PDB entry 8WW9 | electron microscopy, 3.55 A resolution | chains I and J of the 16 polymer chains in the assembly

== Chain I (and J) ==
Name: Putative primase C962R
From: African swine fever virus
Notes: chain J of this document is another copy of the same molecule, construct and numbering; everything in this record applies to it too
UniProt: A0A2X0TKI6 (A0A2X0TKI6_ASF); residue numbers follow UniProt; this construct covers 1-962
Amino-acid sequence (972 residues; each row starts with the number of its first residue):
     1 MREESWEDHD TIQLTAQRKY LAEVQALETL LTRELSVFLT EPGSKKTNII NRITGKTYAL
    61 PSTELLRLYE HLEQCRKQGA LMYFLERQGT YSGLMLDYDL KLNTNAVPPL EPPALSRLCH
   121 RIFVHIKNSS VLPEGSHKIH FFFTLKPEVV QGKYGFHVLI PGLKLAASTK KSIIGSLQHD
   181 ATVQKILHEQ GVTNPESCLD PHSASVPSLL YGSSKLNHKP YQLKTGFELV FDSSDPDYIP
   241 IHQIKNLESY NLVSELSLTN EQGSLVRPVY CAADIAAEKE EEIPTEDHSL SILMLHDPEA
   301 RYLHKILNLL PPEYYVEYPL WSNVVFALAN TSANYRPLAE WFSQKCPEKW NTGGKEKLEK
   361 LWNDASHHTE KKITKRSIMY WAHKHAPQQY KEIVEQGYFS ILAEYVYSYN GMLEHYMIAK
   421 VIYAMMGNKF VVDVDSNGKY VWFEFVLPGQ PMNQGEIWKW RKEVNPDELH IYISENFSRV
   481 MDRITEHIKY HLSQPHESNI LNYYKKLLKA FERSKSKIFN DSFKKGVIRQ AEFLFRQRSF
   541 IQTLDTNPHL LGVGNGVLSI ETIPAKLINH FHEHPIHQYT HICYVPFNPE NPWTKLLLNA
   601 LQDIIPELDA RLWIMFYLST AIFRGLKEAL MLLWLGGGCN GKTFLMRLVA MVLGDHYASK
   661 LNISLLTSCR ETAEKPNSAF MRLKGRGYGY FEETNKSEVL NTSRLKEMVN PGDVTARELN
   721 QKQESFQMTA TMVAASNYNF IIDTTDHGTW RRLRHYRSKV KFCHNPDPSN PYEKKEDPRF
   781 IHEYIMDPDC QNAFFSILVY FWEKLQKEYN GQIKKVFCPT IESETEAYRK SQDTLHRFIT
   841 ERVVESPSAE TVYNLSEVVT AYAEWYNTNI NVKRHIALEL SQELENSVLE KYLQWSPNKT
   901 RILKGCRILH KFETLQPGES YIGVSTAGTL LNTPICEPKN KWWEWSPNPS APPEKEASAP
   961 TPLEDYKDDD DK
Disordered / not traced: 1-10, 133-138, 270-288, 842-855, 916-935, 951-972 (chain J: 1-10, 133-138, 270-288, 842-855, 916-934, 951-972)
Differences from the reference sequence: expression tag (963-972)
Ligand contacts: ADP (adenosine-5'-diphosphate): A600, D603, I604, G638, C639, N640, G641, K642, T643, E693, N737, F762, K775, E776, D777, P778, R779, F780, I781

== Chain I / chain J interface ==
Residue-residue contacts - 70 pairs, chain I then chain J:
  P451(I) - R538(J)
  N453(I) - S539(J)  hydrogen bond (side chain-backbone)
  N453(I) - Q542(J)
  R461(I) - R538(J)
  N465(I) - Y440(J)
  N465(I) - E532(J)
  D467(I) - F533(J)
  H470(I) - F533(J)
  I471(I) - Y416(J)
  I471(I) - F533(J)  hydrophobic
  S474(I) - Y416(J)
  E475(I) - Y416(J)  hydrogen bond
  E486(I) - T29(J)
  E486(I) - R33(J)  salt bridge
  K489(I) - Q25(J)
  K489(I) - T29(J)
  S516(I) - M412(J)
  S516(I) - E414(J)
  K517(I) - E414(J)  hydrogen bond (backbone-side chain)
  I518(I) - E414(J)
  F519(I) - Y409(J)
  F519(I) - E414(J)  hydrogen bond (backbone-side chain)
  F519(I) - H415(J)
  F519(I) - M417(J)  hydrophobic
  N520(I) - E414(J)  hydrogen bond (backbone-side chain)
  N520(I) - H415(J)
  D521(I) - G526(J)
  D521(I) - R529(J)  salt bridge
  D521(I) - Q530(J)  hydrogen bond
  K524(I) - Y416(J)
  K524(I) - Q530(J)  hydrogen bond
  C639(I) - H747(J)  hydrogen bond (side chain-backbone)
  C639(I) - G748(J)
  C639(I) - R751(J)  hydrogen bond
  R647(I) - N710(J)
  R647(I) - P711(J)
  R647(I) - G712(J)
  M651(I) - D713(J)
  D655(I) - K722(J)
  K660(I) - D713(J)  salt bridge
  K660(I) - T715(J)
  P676(I) - E674(J)
  S678(I) - R717(J)  hydrogen bond
  A679(I) - R717(J)
  R682(I) - R717(J)
  R682(I) - K722(J)
  N695(I) - R670(J)  hydrogen bond
  N695(I) - N701(J)  hydrogen bond (side chain-backbone)
  N695(I) - T702(J)  hydrogen bond
  N695(I) - S703(J)
  N695(I) - K706(J)
  K696(I) - R670(J)
  L719(I) - E674(J)
  Y738(I) - E883(J)
  I741(I) - L878(J)  hydrophobic
  E776(I) - R751(J)  salt bridge
  I781(I) - P711(J)
  H782(I) - L626(J)
  H782(I) - K627(J)  hydrogen bond (side chain-backbone)
  H782(I) - E628(J)
  H782(I) - P711(J)
  T868(I) - S856(J)
  N869(I) - A877(J)
  N869(I) - L878(J)
  I870(I) - I876(J)
  I870(I) - A877(J)  hydrogen bond (backbone-backbone)
  I870(I) - L878(J)  hydrogen bond (backbone-backbone)
  N871(I) - I876(J)
  F912(I) - S896(J)
  F912(I) - T900(J)
Interface residues without a listed pair, chain I (46 interface residues in all): M452, K515, T694, H764, M786, E841
Interface residues without a listed pair, chain J (50 interface residues in all): L534, R536, A629, Q723, N898, I902

== Overview ==
46 residues of chain I face 50 of chain J across their interface; the contacts include 16 hydrogen bonds and 4
salt bridges. Polar contacts include E486(I)-R33(J), D521(I)-R529(J) and K660(I)-D713(J). Chain I binds ADP.
Chain I and chain J are both Putative primase C962R (African swine fever virus); the structure, Structure of
ADP-Form AsfvPrimPol Dodecamer, was determined by electron microscopy.
